2PE5 - chains E and B of the 4 polymer chains in the assembly; structure by X-ray diffraction, 3.50 A resolution.

Chain E:
Molecule: 20-nt DNA strand
Sequence (20 nucleotides; each row starts with the number of its first residue):
     2 AATTGTGAGCGCTCACAATT
Disordered / not traced: 19-21

Chain B:
Protein: Lactose operon repressor
Organism: Escherichia coli
Notes: fragment: sequence database residues 2-331
UniProtKB: P03023 (LACI_ECOLI); residue numbers follow UniProt; this construct covers 2-331
Amino-acid sequence (330 residues; numbered 2 to 331; the number before each row is that of its first residue):
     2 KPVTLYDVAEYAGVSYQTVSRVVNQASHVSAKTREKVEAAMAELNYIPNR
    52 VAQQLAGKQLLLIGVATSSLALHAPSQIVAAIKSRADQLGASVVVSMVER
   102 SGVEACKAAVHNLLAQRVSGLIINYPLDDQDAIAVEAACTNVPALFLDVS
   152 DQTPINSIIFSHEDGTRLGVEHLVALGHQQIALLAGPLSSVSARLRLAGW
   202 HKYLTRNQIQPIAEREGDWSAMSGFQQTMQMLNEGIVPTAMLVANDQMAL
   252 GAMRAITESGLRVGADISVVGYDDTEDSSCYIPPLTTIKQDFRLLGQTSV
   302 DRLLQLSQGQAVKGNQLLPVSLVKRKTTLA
Construct notes: engineered mutation Leu61 (Ser in P03023)
Residues lining bound ligands: 2-nitrophenyl beta-D-galactopyranoside (145): Leu73, His74, Ala75, Pro76, Ile79, Asn125, Leu148, Asp149, Phe161, Ser193, Arg197, Trp220, Asn246, Gln248, Asp274, Gln291, Phe293, Leu296
Swiss-Prot annotation at these positions:
  - DNA-binding region: Leu6 to Asn25 (H-T-H motif)

Interface between chain E and chain B:
Pairs across the interface - 20 pairs, chain E then chain B:
  DT4(E) - His29(B)  salt bridge to the phosphate
  DT4(E) - Val30(B)  phosphate contact
  DT4(E) - Ser31(B)  hydrogen bond to the phosphate
  DT5(E) - Thr19(B)  sugar contact
  DT5(E) - Arg22(B)  base contact
  DT5(E) - His29(B)  base contact
  DT5(E) - Val30(B)  phosphate contact
  DT5(E) - Ser31(B)  hydrogen bond to the phosphate
  DT5(E) - Thr34(B)  phosphate contact
  DG6(E) - Val15(B)  phosphate contact
  DG6(E) - Ser16(B)  hydrogen bond to the phosphate
  DG6(E) - Gln18(B)  base contact
  DG6(E) - Thr19(B)  hydrogen bond to the phosphate
  DG6(E) - Arg22(B)  hydrogen bond to the base
  DT7(E) - Tyr17(B)  base contact
  DT7(E) - Gln18(B)  base contact
  DG8(E) - Tyr17(B)  hydrogen bond to the base
  DC11(E) - Leu56(B)  base contact
  DC11(E) - Ala57(B)  hydrogen bond to the base
  DG12(E) - Leu56(B)  base contact
Also at the interface, not in a pair above, chain E (8 interface residues in all): DC13
Also at the interface, not in a pair above, chain B (13 interface residues in all): Arg118

Summary:
Chain E and chain B form an interface of 8 and 13 residues respectively; the contacts include 7 hydrogen bonds
and 1 salt bridge. Polar contacts include DG6(E)-Arg22(B), DG8(E)-Tyr17(B) and DC11(E)-Ala57(B). Chain B binds
2-nitrophenyl beta-D-galactopyranoside.
Chain E is a 20-nt DNA strand and chain B is Lactose operon repressor (Escherichia coli); the structure,
Crystal Structure of the Lac Repressor bound to ONPG in repressed state, was determined by X-ray diffraction
(same publication as 2P9H and 2PAF).
